PDB entry 4PAR | X-ray diffraction, 2.89 A resolution | chains B and A of the 8 polymer chains in the assembly

== Chain B (and A) ==
Molecule: Uncharacterized protein AbaSI
Source organism: Acinetobacter baumannii
Notes: chain A of this document is another copy of the same molecule, construct and numbering; everything in this record applies to it too
UniProtKB: B0VN39 (B0VN39_ACIBS); residues 1-321 here = UniProt positions 1-321
Amino-acid sequence (321 residues; numbered 1 to 321; the number before each row is that of its first residue):
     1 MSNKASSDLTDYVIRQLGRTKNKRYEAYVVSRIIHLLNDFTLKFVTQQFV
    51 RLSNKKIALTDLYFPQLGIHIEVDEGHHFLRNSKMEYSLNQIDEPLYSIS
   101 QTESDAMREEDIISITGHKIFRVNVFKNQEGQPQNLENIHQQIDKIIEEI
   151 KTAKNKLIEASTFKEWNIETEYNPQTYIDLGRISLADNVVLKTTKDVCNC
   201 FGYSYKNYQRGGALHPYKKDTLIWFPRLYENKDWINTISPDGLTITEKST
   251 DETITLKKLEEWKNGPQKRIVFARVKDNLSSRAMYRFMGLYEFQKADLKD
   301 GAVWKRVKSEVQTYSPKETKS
Unresolved in the structure: 1-4, 318-321 (chain A: 1-4, 319-321)
Construct notes: engineered mutation Ser-2 (Cys in B0VN39), Ser-309 (Cys in B0VN39), Ser-321 (Cys in B0VN39)
Reported in the primary citation:
  - self-association interface (contacts with another copy of this molecule); pairs are residue here / residue on that copy: Asp-11/Arg-24 (salt bridge), Ile-14, Tyr-28, Ser-31, Arg-32, His-35, Leu-36, Asn-38, Leu-136
  - catalytic residues: Lys-23, Asp-61, Glu-72, Val-73, Asp-74, Glu-75, His-78 (proposed by the authors, not directly observed)
  - mutagenesis - K23A, D61A, E75A, H78A, D105A, W234A, L259A, R269A, W304A: abolished catalytic activity
  - mutagenesis - D74A, E103A, R108A, W224A, N236A: decreased catalytic activity
  - mutagenesis - H77A, Q209A, T253A, K263A: unchanged catalytic activity
  - contacts within the chain: Lys-23/Asp-61, Glu-26/Gln-47 (hydrogen bond), Gln-48/Asp-111 (backbone contact), Asp-111/Arg-286, Arg-227/Asn-236 (hydrogen bond)
  - binding site for the 18-nt DNA strand: Gln-209, Arg-282
  - binding site for the 18-nt DNA strand: Gln-209

== Interface between chain B and chain A ==
Pairs across the interface - 43 pairs, chain B then chain A:
  Ser-6(B) / Asn-135(A)
  Ser-7(B) / Gln-132(A)
  Ser-7(B) / Pro-133(A)
  Leu-9(B) / Leu-136(A)  hydrophobic
  Thr-10(B) / Tyr-25(A)
  Thr-10(B) / Gln-134(A)  hydrogen bond (side chain-backbone)
  Thr-10(B) / Asn-135(A)
  Thr-10(B) / Leu-136(A)  hydrogen bond (side chain-backbone)
  Asp-11(B) / Arg-24(A)  salt bridge
  Val-13(B) / Tyr-28(A)  hydrophobic
  Val-13(B) / Leu-136(A)  hydrophobic
  Ile-14(B) / Tyr-25(A)  hydrophobic
  Ile-14(B) / Tyr-28(A)  hydrophobic
  Arg-24(B) / Asp-11(A)  salt bridge
  Arg-24(B) / Ile-14(A)
  Arg-24(B) / Arg-15(A)
  Tyr-25(B) / Thr-10(A)
  Tyr-25(B) / Ile-14(A)  hydrophobic
  Tyr-28(B) / Val-13(A)  hydrophobic
  Tyr-28(B) / Ile-14(A)  hydrophobic
  Tyr-28(B) / Leu-17(A)  hydrophobic
  Tyr-28(B) / His-35(A)
  Ser-31(B) / His-35(A)
  Arg-32(B) / His-35(A)
  Arg-32(B) / Asn-38(A)
  His-35(B) / Tyr-28(A)
  His-35(B) / Ser-31(A)
  His-35(B) / Arg-32(A)
  His-35(B) / His-35(A)
  His-35(B) / Leu-36(A)
  Leu-36(B) / His-35(A)
  Asn-38(B) / Arg-32(A)  hydrogen bond
  Phe-40(B) / Tyr-28(A)
  Phe-40(B) / His-140(A)
  Gln-132(B) / Ser-7(A)
  Pro-133(B) / Ser-7(A)
  Gln-134(B) / Thr-10(A)  hydrogen bond (backbone-side chain)
  Asn-135(B) / Ser-6(A)
  Asn-135(B) / Thr-10(A)
  Leu-136(B) / Leu-9(A)  hydrophobic
  Leu-136(B) / Thr-10(A)  hydrogen bond (backbone-side chain)
  Leu-136(B) / Val-13(A)  hydrophobic
  His-140(B) / Phe-40(A)
Other interface residues (no listed pair), chain B (24 interface residues in all): Arg-15, Leu-17
Other interface residues (no listed pair), chain A (26 interface residues in all): Ala-5, Lys-127

== Overview ==
24 residues of chain B face 26 of chain A across their interface, with 5 hydrogen bonds and 2 salt bridges.
Among the polar pairs are Asp-11(B)/Arg-24(A), Thr-10(B)/Gln-134(A) and Thr-10(B)/Leu-136(A). From the paper:
catalytic residues Lys-23(B), Asp-61(B) and Glu-72(B) among others; K23A, D61A and E75A of chain B, among
others, abolish catalytic activity; 18 substitutions were tested in all.
Both chains are Uncharacterized protein AbaSI (Acinetobacter baumannii). Entry 4PAR (The
5-Hydroxymethylcytosine-Specific Restriction Enzyme AbaSI in a Complex with Product-like DNA) was determined
by X-ray diffraction together with 4PBA and 4PBB from the same study.
